4A0V - chains B and G of the 16 polymer chains in the assembly; structure by electron microscopy, 10.70 A resolution (very low resolution: no residue pairs are listed; an interface is given only as per-side residue counts).

# Chain B (and G)
Name: T-complex protein 1 subunit beta
Source organism: Bos taurus
Notes: chain G of this document is another copy of the same molecule, construct and numbering; everything in this record applies to it too
UniProtKB: Q3ZBH0 (TCPB_BOVIN); residues 1-513 here correspond to UniProt positions 14-526 (UniProt number = residue number + 13)
Sequence (513 residues; row label = number of the first residue in the row):
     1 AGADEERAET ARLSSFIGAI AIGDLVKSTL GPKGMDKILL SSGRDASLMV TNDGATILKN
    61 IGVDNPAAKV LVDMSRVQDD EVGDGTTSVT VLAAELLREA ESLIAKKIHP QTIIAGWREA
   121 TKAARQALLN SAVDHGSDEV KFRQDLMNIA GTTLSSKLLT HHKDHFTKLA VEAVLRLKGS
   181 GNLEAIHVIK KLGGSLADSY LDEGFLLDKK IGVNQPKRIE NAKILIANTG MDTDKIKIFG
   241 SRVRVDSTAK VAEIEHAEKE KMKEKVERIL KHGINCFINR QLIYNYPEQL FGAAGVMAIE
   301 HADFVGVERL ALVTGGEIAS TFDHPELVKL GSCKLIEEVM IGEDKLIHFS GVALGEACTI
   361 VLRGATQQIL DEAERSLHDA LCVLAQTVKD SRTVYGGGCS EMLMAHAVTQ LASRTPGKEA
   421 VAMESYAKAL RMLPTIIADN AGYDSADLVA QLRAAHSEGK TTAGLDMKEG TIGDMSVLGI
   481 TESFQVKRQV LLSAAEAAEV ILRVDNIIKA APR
Not modelled in the structure: 232-260 (chain G: fully traced)
Swiss-Prot annotation at these positions:
  - binding site (ADP): Gly31, Gly85, Thr86, Thr87, Ser88, Ser155, Ser156, Gly397, Glu482, Lys487
  - binding site (ATP): Gly31, Gly85, Thr86, Thr87, Glu482, Lys487
  - binding site (Mg(2+)): Asp84
  - modified residue: Ser47 (Phosphoserine), Lys141 (N6-acetyllysine), Lys168 (N6-acetyllysine), Ser247 (Phosphoserine), Thr248 (Phosphothreonine)
  - cross-link: Lys235 (Glycyl lysine isopeptide (Lys-Gly) (interchain with G-Cter in SUMO2))

# How chain B and chain G interact
At this resolution (11 A) residue pairs are not listed: 22 residues of chain B and 23 of chain G lie at the interface.

# Summary
22 residues of chain B and 23 residues of chain G are in contact. UniProt lists 10 ADP-binding residues, 6
ATP-binding residues and Mg2+-binding residue Asp84(B) on chain B.
Chain B and chain G are both T-complex protein 1 subunit beta (Bos taurus); the structure, model refined
against the Symmetry-free cryo-EM map of TRiC-AMP-PNP, was determined by electron microscopy, deposited
together with 4A0O, 4A0W and 4A13.
